Entry 8VAL (electron microscopy, 3.70 A resolution); this record covers chains E and I of the 9 polymer chains in the assembly.

Chain E:
Name: DNA polymerase III subunit delta'
Source organism: Escherichia coli
Reference sequence: P28631 (HOLB_ECOLI); residue numbers follow UniProt; this construct covers 1-334
Sequence (337 residues; each row starts with the number of its first residue; numbers below 1 keep their minus sign (Gly-2 is residue -2)):
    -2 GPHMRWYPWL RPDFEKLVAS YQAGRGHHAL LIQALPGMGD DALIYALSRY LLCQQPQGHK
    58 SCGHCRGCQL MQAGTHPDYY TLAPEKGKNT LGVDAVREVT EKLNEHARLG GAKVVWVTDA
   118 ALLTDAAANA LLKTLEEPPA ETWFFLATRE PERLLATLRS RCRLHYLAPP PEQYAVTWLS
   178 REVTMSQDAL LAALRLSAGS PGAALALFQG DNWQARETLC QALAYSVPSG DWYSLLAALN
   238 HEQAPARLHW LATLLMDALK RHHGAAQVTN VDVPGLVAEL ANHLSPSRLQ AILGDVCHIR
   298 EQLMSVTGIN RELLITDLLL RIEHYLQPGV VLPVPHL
Construct notes: expression tag (-2 to 0)
Ion coordination: Zn2+: Cys50, Cys59, Cys62, Cys65
From the paper describing this entry:
  - conformationally variable residues (side-chain flip): Lys130
  - mutagenesis - K130A: decreased catalytic activity

Chain I:
Molecule: 30-nt DNA strand
Sequence (30 nucleotides; each row starts with the number of its first residue):
     1 TTTTTTTTTT TATGTACTCG TAGTGTCTGC
Unresolved in the structure: 1-4

How chain E and chain I interact:
Contacting residue pairs (9; chain E residue first):
  Thr87(E) - DA12(I)  phosphate contact
  Gly89(E) - DT13(I)  phosphate contact
  Val90(E) - DT13(I)  hydrogen bond to the phosphate
  Asp91(E) - DG14(I)  phosphate contact
  Arg94(E) - DG14(I)  salt bridge to the phosphate
  Thr121(E) - DA12(I)  phosphate contact
  Thr121(E) - DT13(I)  phosphate contact
  Thr304(E) - DT10(I)  base contact
  Gly305(E) - DT10(I)  sugar contact
Also at the interface, not in a pair above, chain E (11 interface residues in all): Lys85, Leu88, Ala124

Overview:
Chain E and chain I form an interface of 11 and 4 residues respectively, with 1 hydrogen bond and 1 salt
bridge. Polar contacts include Val90(E)-DT13(I) and Arg94(E)-DG14(I). Cys50(E), Cys59(E), Cys62(E) and
Cys65(E) coordinate Zn2+. From the paper: K130A of chain E reduces catalytic activity; conformational
variability at Lys130(E).
Chain E is DNA polymerase III subunit delta' (Escherichia coli) and chain I is a 30-nt DNA strand; the
structure, Structure of the E. coli clamp loader bound to the beta clamp in a Open-DNAp/t conformation, was
determined by electron microscopy together with 8VAM, 8VAN, 8VAP, 8VAQ, 8VAR, 8VAS and 8VAT from the same
study.
